Entry 6U9G (electron microscopy, 3.98 A resolution); this record covers chains A and B of the 6 polymer chains in the assembly.

[Chain A]
Protein: PdpA
Source organism: Francisella tularensis subsp. novicida (strain U112)
UniProtKB: A0Q7H0 (A0Q7H0_FRATN); residues 1-820 here = UniProt positions 1-820
Chain sequence (820 residues; numbered 1 to 820; the number before each row is that of its first residue):
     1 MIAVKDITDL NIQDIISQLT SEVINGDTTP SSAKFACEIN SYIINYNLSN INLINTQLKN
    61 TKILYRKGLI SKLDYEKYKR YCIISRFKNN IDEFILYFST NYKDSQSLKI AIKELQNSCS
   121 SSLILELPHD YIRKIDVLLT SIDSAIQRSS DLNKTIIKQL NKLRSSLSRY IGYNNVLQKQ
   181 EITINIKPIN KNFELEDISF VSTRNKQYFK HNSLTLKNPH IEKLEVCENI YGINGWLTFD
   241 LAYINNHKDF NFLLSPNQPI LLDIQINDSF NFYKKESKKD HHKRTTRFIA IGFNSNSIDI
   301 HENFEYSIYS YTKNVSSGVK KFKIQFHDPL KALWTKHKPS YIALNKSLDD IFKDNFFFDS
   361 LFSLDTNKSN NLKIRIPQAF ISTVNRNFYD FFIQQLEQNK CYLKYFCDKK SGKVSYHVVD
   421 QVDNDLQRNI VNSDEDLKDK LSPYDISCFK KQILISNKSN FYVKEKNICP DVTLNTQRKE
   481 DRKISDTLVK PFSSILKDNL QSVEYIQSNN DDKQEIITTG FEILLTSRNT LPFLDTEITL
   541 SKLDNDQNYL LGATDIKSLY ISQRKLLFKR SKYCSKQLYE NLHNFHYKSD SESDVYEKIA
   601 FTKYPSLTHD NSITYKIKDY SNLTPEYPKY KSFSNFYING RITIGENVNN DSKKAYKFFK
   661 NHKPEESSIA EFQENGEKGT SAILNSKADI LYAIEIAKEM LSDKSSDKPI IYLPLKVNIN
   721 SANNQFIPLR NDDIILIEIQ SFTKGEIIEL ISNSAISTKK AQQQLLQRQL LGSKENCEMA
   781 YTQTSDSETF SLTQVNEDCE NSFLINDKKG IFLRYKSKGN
Unresolved in the structure: 1-77, 96-104, 125-128, 147-158, 199-210, 271-280, 304-317, 582-608, 818-820

[Chain B]
Protein: VgrG
Source organism: Francisella tularensis subsp. novicida (strain U112)
UniProtKB: A0Q7H3 (A0Q7H3_FRATN); residue numbers follow UniProt; this construct covers 2-164
Chain sequence (189 residues; numbered -24 to 164; the number before each row is that of its first residue; numbers below 1 keep their minus sign (Met-24 is residue -24)):
   -24 MDYKDDDDKD YKDDDDKDYK DDDDKGSKAD HIFNLEEQGL LIDIKDDSKG CTTKLESSGK
    36 ITHNATESIE SSADKQIIEN VKDSKISITE KEILLATKKS SIMLSEDKIV IKIGNSLIIL
    96 DDSNISLESA TINIKSSANI NIQASQNIDI KSLNNSIKAD VNLNAEGLDV NIKGSVTASI
   156 KGSAATMVG
Unresolved in the structure: -24 to 2, 136-164
Construct notes: expression tag (-24 to 1)

[Interface between chain A and chain B]
Contacting residue pairs (17):
  Lys809(A) with Leu10(B); Glu11(B)
  Gly810(A) with Leu10(B)
  Ile811(A) with Phe8(B); Asn9(B); Leu10(B), hydrogen bond (backbone-backbone)
  Phe812(A) with Phe8(B); Asn9(B)
  Leu813(A) with His6(B); Ile7(B); Phe8(B), hydrogen bond (backbone-backbone)
  Arg814(A) with His6(B)
  Tyr815(A) with Asp5(B); His6(B), hydrogen bond (backbone-backbone)
  Lys816(A) with Asp5(B)
  Ser817(A) with Lys3(B); Ala4(B), hydrogen bond (side chain-backbone)
The authors on this interface:
  - interface residues, chain A: Lys808(A), Ile811(A)
  - interface residues, chain B: Lys3(B), Phe8(B), Leu10(B)

[Overview]
The chain A/chain B interface involves 9 residues from each chain; the contacts include 4 hydrogen bonds.
Polar contacts include Ser817(A)-Ala4(B), Ile811(A)-Leu10(B) and Leu813(A)-Phe8(B). The paper reports
interface residues Lys808(A), Ile811(A) and Lys3(B) among others.
Here chain A is PdpA and chain B is VgrG, both from Francisella tularensis subsp. novicida (strain U112).
Entry 6U9G (Structure of Francisella PdpA-VgrG Complex, half-lidded) was determined by electron microscopy
together with 6U9E and 6U9F from the same study.
